2F5B - chains L and H of the 3 polymer chains in the assembly; structure by X-ray diffraction, 2.00 A resolution.

[Chain L]
Molecule: Protein (antibody 2F5 (light chain))
From: Homo sapiens
Notes: fragment: fab'; antibody fragment or engineered binder
Amino-acid sequence (214 residues; each row starts with the number of its first residue):
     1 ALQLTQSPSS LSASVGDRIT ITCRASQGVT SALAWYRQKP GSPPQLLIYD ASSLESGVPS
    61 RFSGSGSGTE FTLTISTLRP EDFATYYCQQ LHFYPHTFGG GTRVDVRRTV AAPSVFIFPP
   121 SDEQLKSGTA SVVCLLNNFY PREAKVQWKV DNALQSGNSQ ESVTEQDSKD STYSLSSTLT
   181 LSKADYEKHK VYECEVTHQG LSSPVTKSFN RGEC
Disulfide bonds: C23-C88, C134-C194

[Chain H]
Molecule: Protein (antibody 2F5 (heavy chain))
From: Homo sapiens
Notes: fragment: fab'; antibody fragment or engineered binder
Amino-acid sequence (235 residues; numbered 1 to 235; the number before each row is that of its first residue):
     1 RITLKESGPP LVKPTQTLTL TCSFSGFSLS DFGVGVGWIR QPPGKALEWL AIIYSDDDKR
    61 YSPSLNTRLT ITKDTSKNQV VLVMTRVSPV DTATYFCAHR RGPTTLFGVP IARGPVNAMD
   121 VWGQGITVTI SSTSTKGPSV FPLAPSSKST AGGAAALGCL VKDYFPEPVT VSWNSGALTS
   181 GVHTFPAVLQ SSGLYSLSSV VTVPSSSLGT QTYTCNVNHK PSNTKVDKRV EPKSC
Disordered / not traced: 148-150
Disulfide bonds: C22-C97, C159-C215

[Chain L / chain H interface]
Pairs across the interface (84; chain L residue first):
  S31(L) - N117(H)
  A32(L) - N117(H)
  L33(L) - N117(H)
  A34(L) - N117(H)
  A34(L) - A118(H)  hydrophobic
  Y36(L) - A118(H)
  Y36(L) - M119(H)  hydrogen bond (side chain-backbone)
  Y36(L) - W122(H)
  Q38(L) - Q41(H)  hydrogen bond
  P43(L) - F96(H)  hydrophobic
  P43(L) - G123(H)
  P44(L) - L47(H)  hydrophobic
  P44(L) - W122(H)
  L46(L) - A118(H)  hydrophobic
  L46(L) - M119(H)
  L46(L) - D120(H)
  Y49(L) - R101(H)
  Y49(L) - G114(H)
  Y49(L) - P115(H)  hydrophobic
  Y49(L) - N117(H)
  Y49(L) - A118(H)  hydrophobic
  D50(L) - G114(H)
  D50(L) - N117(H)  hydrogen bond
  E55(L) - R101(H)  salt bridge
  E55(L) - D120(H)
  Y87(L) - Q41(H)  hydrogen bond
  Y87(L) - K45(H)
  Y87(L) - A46(H)
  Y87(L) - L47(H)  hydrophobic
  Q89(L) - W49(H)
  Q89(L) - M119(H)
  L91(L) - R100(H)
  L91(L) - V116(H)
  L91(L) - N117(H)
  L91(L) - A118(H)
  L91(L) - M119(H)  hydrophobic
  Y94(L) - W49(H)  hydrophobic
  Y94(L) - Y54(H)  hydrogen bond
  Y94(L) - R60(H)
  P95(L) - W49(H)  hydrophobic
  P95(L) - P63(H)
  H96(L) - W49(H)
  H96(L) - R100(H)
  F98(L) - I39(H)  hydrophobic
  F98(L) - L47(H)
  F98(L) - W49(H)
  F98(L) - W122(H)  hydrophobic
  G99(L) - A46(H)
  G100(L) - A46(H)
  F116(L) - A154(H)
  F116(L) - A156(H)  hydrophobic
  F118(L) - L143(H)
  F118(L) - A144(H)
  F118(L) - P145(H)
  F118(L) - A156(H)
  S121(L) - F141(H)
  S121(L) - P142(H)
  E123(L) - V140(H)
  E123(L) - F141(H)
  E123(L) - K228(H)  salt bridge
  Q124(L) - F141(H)
  Q124(L) - K162(H)
  S131(L) - L160(H)
  S131(L) - K162(H)
  V133(L) - L143(H)  hydrophobic
  L135(L) - F185(H)  hydrophobic
  L135(L) - V200(H)  hydrophobic
  N137(L) - H183(H)  hydrogen bond
  N137(L) - T202(H)
  N138(L) - H183(H)
  Q160(L) - V188(H)
  Q160(L) - L189(H)  hydrogen bond (side chain-backbone)
  Q160(L) - Q190(H)
  E161(L) - V188(H)
  S162(L) - F185(H)
  S162(L) - P186(H)  hydrogen bond (side chain-backbone)
  S162(L) - V188(H)
  V163(L) - P186(H)
  T164(L) - F185(H)
  S174(L) - H183(H)  hydrogen bond
  S174(L) - F185(H)
  L175(L) - F185(H)
  S176(L) - F185(H)
  S176(L) - S198(H)  hydrogen bond
Interface residues without a listed pair, chain L (42 interface residues in all): S127, T129, T180
Interface residues without a listed pair, chain H (48 interface residues in all): E48, I52, Q124, A155, L157, T184, A187

[Summary]
42 residues of chain L and 48 residues of chain H are in contact, with 10 hydrogen bonds and 2 salt bridges.
Polar pairs include E55(L)-R101(H), E123(L)-K228(H) and Y36(L)-M119(H).
Here chain L is Protein (antibody 2F5 (light chain)) and chain H is Protein (antibody 2F5 (heavy chain)), both
from Homo sapiens. Entry 2F5B (Crystal structure of fab' from the HIV-1 neutralizing antibody 2F5 in complex
with its GP41 epitope) was determined by X-ray diffraction (same publication as 1U8H, 1U8I, 1U8J, 1U8L, 1U8M,
1U8N and 14 further entries).
